Entry 7K61 (electron microscopy, 2.85 A resolution); this record covers chains G and J of the 12 polymer chains in the assembly.

== Chain G ==
Protein: Histone H2A type 1-B/E
Source organism: Homo sapiens
UniProt: P04908 (H2A1B_HUMAN); residues 0-129 here correspond to UniProt positions 1-130 (UniProt number = residue number + 1)
Chain sequence (130 residues; numbered 0 to 129; the number before each row is that of its first residue; numbering starts at 0):
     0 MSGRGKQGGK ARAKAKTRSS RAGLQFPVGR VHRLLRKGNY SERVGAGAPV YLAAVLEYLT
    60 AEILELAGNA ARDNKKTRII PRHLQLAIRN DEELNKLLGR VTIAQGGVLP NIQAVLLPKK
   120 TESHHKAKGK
Unresolved in the structure: 0-9, 119-129
UniProt features mapped onto this chain:
  - modified residue: Ser1 (N-acetylserine), Arg3 (Citrulline), Lys5 (N6-(2-hydroxyisobutyryl)lysine), Lys9 (N6-(2-hydroxyisobutyryl)lysine), Lys13 (N6-(beta-hydroxybutyryl)lysine), Lys36 (N6-(2-hydroxyisobutyryl)lysine), Lys74 (N6-(2-hydroxyisobutyryl)lysine), Lys75 (N6-(2-hydroxyisobutyryl)lysine), Lys95 (N6-(2-hydroxyisobutyryl)lysine), Gln104 (N5-methylglutamine), Lys118 (N6-(2-hydroxyisobutyryl)lysine), Lys119 (N6-crotonyllysine), Thr120 (Phosphothreonine), Lys125 (N6-crotonyllysine)
  - cross-link (Glycyl lysine isopeptide (Lys-Gly)): Lys13 (interchain with G-Cter in ubiquitin), Lys15 (interchain with G-Cter in ubiquitin), Lys119 (interchain with G-Cter in ubiquitin)

== Chain J ==
Molecule: 197-nt DNA strand
Source organism: Homo sapiens
Sequence (197 nucleotides; each row starts with the number of its first residue):
     1 GGGGTGGTCG CTGTTCAATA CATGCACAGG ATGTATATAT CTGACACGTG CCTGGAGACT
    61 AGGGAGTAAT CCCCTTGGCG GTTAAAACGC GGGGGACAGC GCGTACGTGC GTTTAAGCGG
   121 TGCTAGAGCT GTCTACGACC AATTGAGCGG CCTCGGCACC GGGATTCTCC AGGGCGGCCG
   181 CGTATAGGGT CCAGCCC

== Chain G / chain J interface ==
Residue-residue contacts - 17 pairs, chain G then chain J:
  Arg11(G) with DA142(J), base contact; DT143(J), hydrogen bond to the base
  Lys13(G) with DG145(J), phosphate contact
  Thr16(G) with DA146(J), sugar contact
  Arg29(G) with DG147(J), hydrogen bond to the phosphate; DC148(J), salt bridge to the phosphate
  Arg42(G) with DG137(J), hydrogen bond to the sugar; DA138(J), phosphate contact
  Val43(G) with DG137(J), sugar contact; DA138(J), hydrogen bond to the phosphate
  Gly44(G) with DG137(J), phosphate contact
  Ala45(G) with DG137(J), hydrogen bond to the phosphate
  Lys75(G) with DC157(J), phosphate contact
  Thr76(G) with DG156(J), sugar contact; DC157(J), hydrogen bond to the phosphate
  Arg77(G) with DG156(J), sugar contact; DC157(J), hydrogen bond to the phosphate
Interface residues without a listed pair, chain G (15 interface residues in all): Ala14, His31, Arg35, Glu41
Interface residues without a listed pair, chain J (11 interface residues in all): DA158

== Summary ==
Chain G and chain J form an interface of 15 and 11 residues respectively, with 7 hydrogen bonds and 1 salt
bridge. Among the polar pairs are Arg11(G)-DT143(J), Arg42(G)-DG137(J) and Arg29(G)-DG147(J).
Here chain G is Histone H2A type 1-B/E and chain J is a 197-nt DNA strand, both from Homo sapiens. Entry 7K61
(Cryo-EM structure of 197bp nucleosome aided by scFv) was determined by electron microscopy, deposited
together with 7K5X, 7K5Y, 7K60 and 7K63.
